1P22 - chains A and C of the 3 polymer chains in the assembly; structure by X-ray diffraction, 2.95 A resolution.

# Chain A
Name: F-box/WD-repeat protein 1A
From: Homo sapiens
UniProtKB: Q9Y297 (FBW1A_HUMAN); residues 139-569 here correspond to UniProt positions 175-605 (UniProt number = residue number + 36)
Amino-acid sequence (435 residues; row label = number of the first residue in the row):
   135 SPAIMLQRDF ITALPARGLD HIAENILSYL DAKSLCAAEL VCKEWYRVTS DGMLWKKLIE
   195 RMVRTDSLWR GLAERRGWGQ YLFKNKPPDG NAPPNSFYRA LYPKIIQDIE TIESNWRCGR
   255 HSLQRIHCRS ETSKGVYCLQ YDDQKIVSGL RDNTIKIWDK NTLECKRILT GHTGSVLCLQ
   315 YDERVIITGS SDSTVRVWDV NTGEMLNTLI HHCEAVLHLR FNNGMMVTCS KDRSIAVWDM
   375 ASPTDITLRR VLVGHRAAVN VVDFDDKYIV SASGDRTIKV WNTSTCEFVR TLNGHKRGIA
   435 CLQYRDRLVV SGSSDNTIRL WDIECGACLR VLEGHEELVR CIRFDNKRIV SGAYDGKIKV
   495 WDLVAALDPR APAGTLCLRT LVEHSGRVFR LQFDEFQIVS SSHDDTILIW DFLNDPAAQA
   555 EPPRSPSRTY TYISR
Disordered / not traced: 218-226, 546-569
Sequence notes: cloning artifact (135-138)
Swiss-Prot annotation at these positions:
  - region: Asp154 to Leu192 (Required for down-regulation of SNAI1)

# Chain C
Name: Beta-catenin
From: Homo sapiens
UniProtKB: P35222 (CTNB1_HUMAN); residue numbers follow UniProt; this construct covers 19-44
Amino-acid sequence (26 residues; row label = number of the first residue in the row):
    19 KAAVSHWQQQ SYLDSGIHSG ATTTAP
Disordered / not traced: 19-29, 41-44
Sequence notes: modified residue (33, 37)
Modified residues: Ser33 (phosphoserine; SEP); Ser37 (phosphoserine; SEP)
Swiss-Prot annotation at these positions:
  - modified residue: Ser23 (Phosphoserine), Ser29 (Phosphoserine), Ser33 (Phosphoserine), Ser37 (Phosphoserine), Thr41 (Phosphothreonine)
  - glycosylation: Ser23 (O-linked (GlcNAc) serine)
  - natural variant: Ser23 (S23R: In hepatocellular carcinoma), Trp25 to Ser33 (deletion: In hepatocellular carcinoma), Asp32 (D32A: In hepatocellular carcinoma; D32G: In PTR and hepatocellular carcinoma; D32Y: In PTR, hepatoblastoma and hepatocellular carcinoma), Ser33 (S33F: In PTR, MDB and hepatocellular carcinoma; S33L: In hepatocellular carcinoma; S33Y: In colorectal cancer and PTR), Gly34 (G34E: In PTR; G34R: In hepatocellular carcinoma; G34V: In hepatoblastoma), Ile35 (I35S: In hepatocellular carcinoma), Ser37 to Gly38 (sequence variant, change not given here; In hepatocellular carcinoma), Ser37 (S37A: In MDB and hepatocellular carcinoma; S37C: In PTR, hepatoblastoma and ovarian cancer; S37F: In PTR; S37Y: In hepatocellular carcinoma), Thr41 (T41A: In hepatoblastoma and hepatocellular carcinoma; T41I: In PTR, hepatocellular carcinoma and ovarian cancer)
  - mutagenesis: Ser29 (S29F: No effect)

# How chain A and chain C interact
Contacting residue pairs (35):
  Tyr271(A) - Asp32(C)
  Tyr271(A) - Ser33(C)  hydrogen bond (side chain-backbone)
  Arg285(A) - Ser33(C)
  Ser309(A) - Ser33(C)
  Leu311(A) - Ser33(C)
  Leu311(A) - Gly34(C)
  Ser325(A) - Ser33(C)
  Leu351(A) - Ser33(C)
  Leu351(A) - Gly34(C)
  Leu351(A) - Ile35(C)
  Leu351(A) - His36(C)
  Lys365(A) - His36(C)
  Arg367(A) - Ala39(C)  hydrogen bond (side chain-backbone)
  Arg367(A) - Thr40(C)
  Arg390(A) - Ala39(C)
  Ala391(A) - Ser37(C)
  Ala391(A) - Gly38(C)
  Ala391(A) - Ala39(C)
  Ala392(A) - His36(C)
  Asn394(A) - Ile35(C)
  Asn394(A) - His36(C)  hydrogen bond (side chain-backbone)
  Gly408(A) - His36(C)
  Gly408(A) - Ser37(C)
  Gly408(A) - Gly38(C)  hydrogen bond (backbone-backbone)
  Arg431(A) - Ser37(C)
  Gly432(A) - Ser37(C)
  Ala434(A) - Ile35(C)  hydrophobic
  Ser448(A) - Ser37(C)
  Arg474(A) - Asp32(C)  salt bridge
  Arg474(A) - Gly34(C)  hydrogen bond (side chain-backbone)
  Arg474(A) - Ile35(C)
  Tyr488(A) - Asp32(C)  hydrogen bond
  Arg521(A) - Tyr30(C)
  Arg521(A) - Leu31(C)  hydrogen bond (side chain-backbone)
  Phe523(A) - Asp32(C)
Interface residues without a listed pair, chain A (23 interface residues in all): Ala349, Leu472

# Overview
Chain A and chain C form an interface of 23 and 11 residues respectively, with 7 hydrogen bonds and 1 salt
bridge. Polar contacts include Arg474(A)-Asp32(C), Tyr271(A)-Ser33(C) and Arg367(A)-Ala39(C). UniProt lists
one mutagenesis site on chain C.
Here chain A is F-box/WD-repeat protein 1A and chain C is Beta-catenin, both from Homo sapiens. Entry 1P22
(Structure of a beta-TrCP1-Skp1-beta-catenin complex: destruction motif binding and lysine specificity on the
SCFbeta-TrCP1 ubiquitin ligase) was determined by X-ray diffraction.
